PDB entry 7B0N | electron microscopy, 3.70 A resolution | chains C and c of the 42 polymer chains in the assembly

== Chain C ==
Molecule: NUGM protein
Organism: Yarrowia lipolytica
Notes: EC 1.6.99.3
UniProt: Q9UUU0 (Q9UUU0_YARLL); residues 1-281 here = UniProt positions 1-281
Sequence (293 residues; numbered 1 to 293; the number before each row is that of its first residue):
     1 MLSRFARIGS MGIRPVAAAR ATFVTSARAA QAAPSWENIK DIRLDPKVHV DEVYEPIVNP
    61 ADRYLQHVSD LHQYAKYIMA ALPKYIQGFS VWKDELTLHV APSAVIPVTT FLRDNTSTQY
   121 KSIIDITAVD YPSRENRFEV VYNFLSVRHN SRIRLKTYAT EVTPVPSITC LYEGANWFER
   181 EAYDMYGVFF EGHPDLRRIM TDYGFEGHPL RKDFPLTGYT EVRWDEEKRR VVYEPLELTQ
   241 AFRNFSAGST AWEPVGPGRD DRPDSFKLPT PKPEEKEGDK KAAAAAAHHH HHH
Disordered / not traced: 1-32, 275-293
Sequence notes: expression tag (282-293)

== Chain c ==
Molecule: Subunit NUZM of NADH:Ubiquinone Oxidoreductase (Complex I)
Organism: Yarrowia lipolytica
UniProt: A0A1D8N3H5 (A0A1D8N3H5_YARLL); numbering as in UniProt (aligned over 1-182)
Sequence (182 residues; each row starts with the number of its first residue):
     1 MLPGGPVPVF KKYTVGSKGI WEKLRVLLAI APNRSTGNPI VPLYRVPTPG SRPEANVYQD
    61 PSSYPTNDIA ENPYWKRDHR RAYPQTAFFD QKTVTGLLEL GSEATPRIAD GEAGTKALAN
   121 IANGGVSFTQ ALGKSSKDVI YGEVLTVNGL PPVAPTLAPK QWKIIEGEAA IYPKGYPCRT
   181 FH

== Chain C / chain c interface ==
Residue-residue contacts (104):
  Pro34(C) with Phe10(c), hydrophobic
  Ser35(C) with Phe10(c)
  Trp36(C) with Thr14(c); Gly16(c); Ser17(c), hydrogen bond (side chain-backbone)
  Glu37(C) with Lys18(c)
  Ile39(C) with Phe10(c); Lys11(c); Lys12(c); Tyr13(c), hydrophobic
  Lys40(C) with Tyr13(c), hydrogen bond (backbone-side chain)
  Asp41(C) with Leu43(c)
  Ile42(C) with Tyr13(c)
  Arg43(C) with Leu43(c); Val46(c), hydrogen bond (side chain-backbone)
  Glu52(C) with Tyr64(c); Asn67(c)
  Val53(C) with Ser62(c); Ser63(c); Tyr64(c), hydrogen bond (backbone-backbone)
  Tyr54(C) with Tyr64(c), hydrophobic
  Glu55(C) with Ser63(c), hydrogen bond; Pro65(c)
  Ile57(C) with Arg77(c); His79(c)
  Val58(C) with His79(c), hydrogen bond (backbone-side chain)
  Arg63(C) with Leu157(c)
  Tyr64(C) with Leu157(c), hydrophobic
  His67(C) with Pro155(c); Thr156(c); Leu157(c)
  Asp70(C) with Pro155(c)
  His72(C) with Phe89(c)
  Tyr74(C) with Pro152(c); Val153(c); Ala154(c)
  Lys76(C) with Glu143(c), hydrogen bond (side chain-backbone)
  Tyr77(C) with Val144(c); Leu145(c), hydrophobic; Pro151(c); Pro152(c)
  Met79(C) with Phe89(c); Val94(c), hydrophobic; Phe128(c)
  Ala80(C) with Phe128(c), hydrophobic; Leu132(c), hydrophobic; Val144(c), hydrophobic
  Pro83(C) with Gln91(c), hydrogen bond (backbone-side chain); Phe128(c), hydrophobic
  Ile86(C) with Gln91(c), hydrogen bond (backbone-side chain)
  Gln87(C) with Asp90(c); Gln91(c), hydrogen bond (backbone-backbone)
  Gly88(C) with Phe89(c)
  Phe89(C) with Phe88(c); Phe89(c), hydrogen bond (backbone-backbone); Val94(c), hydrophobic
  Ser90(C) with Ala87(c)
  Val91(C) with Ala87(c), hydrogen bond (backbone-backbone)
  Trp92(C) with Pro84(c), hydrogen bond (side chain-backbone); Thr86(c)
  Lys93(C) with Pro84(c)
  His99(C) with Phe88(c)
  Ser117(C) with Pro152(c); Val153(c); Ala154(c), hydrogen bond (backbone-backbone)
  Tyr120(C) with Ala154(c)
  His149(C) with Ala154(c); Thr156(c), hydrogen bond (backbone-side chain)
  Asn150(C) with Pro155(c); Thr156(c), hydrogen bond (backbone-side chain)
  Ser151(C) with Ala154(c); Pro155(c), hydrogen bond (side chain-backbone)
  Pro254(C) with Arg81(c), hydrogen bond (backbone-side chain)
  Val255(C) with Arg80(c)
  Gly256(C) with Tyr83(c), hydrogen bond (backbone-side chain)
  Pro257(C) with Arg81(c); Tyr83(c)
  Gly258(C) with Tyr83(c), hydrogen bond (backbone-side chain)
  Arg259(C) with Ala82(c); Tyr83(c), hydrogen bond (backbone-backbone); Pro84(c); Gln85(c), hydrogen bond (backbone-backbone)
  Asp260(C) with Gln85(c)
  Arg262(C) with Phe89(c)
  Asp264(C) with Ser102(c); Glu103(c), hydrogen bond (backbone-backbone); Ala104(c)
  Ser265(C) with Ser102(c), hydrogen bond (backbone-side chain); Ala104(c)
  Phe266(C) with Phe89(c); Leu97(c); Ser102(c)
  Lys267(C) with Leu97(c); Ser102(c); Glu103(c)
  Leu268(C) with Glu103(c); Leu118(c), hydrophobic
  Pro269(C) with Gly101(c); Leu118(c)
  Pro271(C) with Ala109(c); Thr115(c)
  Lys272(C) with Asp110(c); Gly111(c), hydrogen bond (backbone-backbone)
  Glu274(C) with Asp110(c)
Other interface residues (no listed pair), chain C (66 interface residues in all): Asn59, Pro60, Ala61, Leu71, Gln73, Asp94, Asp261, Thr270, Pro273
Other interface residues (no listed pair), chain c (62 interface residues in all): Ile40, Pro42, Pro47, Thr66, Thr93, Gly96, Leu100, Ile108, Thr129, Ala158

== Overview ==
66 residues of chain C face 62 of chain c across their interface, with 25 hydrogen bonds. Among the polar
pairs are Trp36(C)-Ser17(c), Lys40(C)-Tyr13(c) and Arg43(C)-Val46(c).
Here chain C is NUGM protein and chain c is Subunit NUZM of NADH:Ubiquinone Oxidoreductase (Complex I), both
from Yarrowia lipolytica. Entry 7B0N (A 3.7-angstrom structure of Yarrowia lipolytica complex I with an R121M
mutation in NUCM) was determined by electron microscopy.
